Entry 9JWB (electron microscopy, 2.80 A resolution); this record covers chains G and g of the 15 polymer chains in the assembly.

[Chain G]
Molecule: Major capsid protein
From: Anabaena phage A-4L
UniProt: A0A059PY92 (A0A059PY92_9CAUD); residue numbers follow UniProt; this construct covers 1-354
Sequence (354 residues; numbered 1 to 354; the number before each row is that of its first residue):
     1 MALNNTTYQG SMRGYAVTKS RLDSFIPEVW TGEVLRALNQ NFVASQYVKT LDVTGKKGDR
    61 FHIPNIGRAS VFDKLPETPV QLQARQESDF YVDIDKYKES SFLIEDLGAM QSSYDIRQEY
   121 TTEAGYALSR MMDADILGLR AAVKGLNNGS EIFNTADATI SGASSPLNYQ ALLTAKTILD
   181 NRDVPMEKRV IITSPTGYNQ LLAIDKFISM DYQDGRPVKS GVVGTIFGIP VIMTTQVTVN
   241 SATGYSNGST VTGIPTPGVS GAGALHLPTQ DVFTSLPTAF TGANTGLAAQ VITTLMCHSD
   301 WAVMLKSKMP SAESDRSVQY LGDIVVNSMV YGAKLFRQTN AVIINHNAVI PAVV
Not modelled in the structure: 1, 354

[Chain g]
Molecule: Major cement
From: Anabaena phage A-4L
UniProt: A0A059PY26 (A0A059PY26_9CAUD); residues 1-89 here = UniProt positions 1-89
Sequence (89 residues; row label = number of the first residue in the row):
     1 MAITCTACTF TMTDAEFAIL NEGVAAPTID PRGSFAGLQS LSGAPITASA SAGTTTVVVA
    61 ASNRNDANIR TLAQRLRRAA QANRITFTA
Not modelled in the structure: 1

[How chain G and chain g interact]
Residue-residue contacts (6; chain G residue first):
  Asp-73(G) with Arg-84(g)
  Leu-75(G) with Ala-82(g); Asn-83(g); Arg-84(g)
  Pro-76(G) with Ala-82(g); Asn-83(g)
Also at the interface, not in a pair above, chain G (5 interface residues in all): Lys-74, Glu-77
Also at the interface, not in a pair above, chain g (4 interface residues in all): Glu-22

[In short]
5 residues of chain G face 4 of chain g across their interface.
Here chain G is Major capsid protein and chain g is Major cement, both from Anabaena phage A-4L. Entry 9JWB
(Cyanophage A4 capsid asymmetric unit) was determined by electron microscopy, deposited together with 9K09,
9K2V and 9K3A.
